7XN7 - chains A and T of the 25 polymer chains in the assembly; structure by electron microscopy, 3.10 A resolution.

# Chain A
Protein: DNA-directed RNA polymerase subunit
From: Komagataella phaffii
Notes: EC 2.7.7.6
UniProtKB: C4R4Y0 (C4R4Y0_KOMPG); residues 1-1743 here = UniProt positions 1-1743
Amino-acid sequence (1743 residues; numbered 1 to 1743; the number before each row is that of its first residue):
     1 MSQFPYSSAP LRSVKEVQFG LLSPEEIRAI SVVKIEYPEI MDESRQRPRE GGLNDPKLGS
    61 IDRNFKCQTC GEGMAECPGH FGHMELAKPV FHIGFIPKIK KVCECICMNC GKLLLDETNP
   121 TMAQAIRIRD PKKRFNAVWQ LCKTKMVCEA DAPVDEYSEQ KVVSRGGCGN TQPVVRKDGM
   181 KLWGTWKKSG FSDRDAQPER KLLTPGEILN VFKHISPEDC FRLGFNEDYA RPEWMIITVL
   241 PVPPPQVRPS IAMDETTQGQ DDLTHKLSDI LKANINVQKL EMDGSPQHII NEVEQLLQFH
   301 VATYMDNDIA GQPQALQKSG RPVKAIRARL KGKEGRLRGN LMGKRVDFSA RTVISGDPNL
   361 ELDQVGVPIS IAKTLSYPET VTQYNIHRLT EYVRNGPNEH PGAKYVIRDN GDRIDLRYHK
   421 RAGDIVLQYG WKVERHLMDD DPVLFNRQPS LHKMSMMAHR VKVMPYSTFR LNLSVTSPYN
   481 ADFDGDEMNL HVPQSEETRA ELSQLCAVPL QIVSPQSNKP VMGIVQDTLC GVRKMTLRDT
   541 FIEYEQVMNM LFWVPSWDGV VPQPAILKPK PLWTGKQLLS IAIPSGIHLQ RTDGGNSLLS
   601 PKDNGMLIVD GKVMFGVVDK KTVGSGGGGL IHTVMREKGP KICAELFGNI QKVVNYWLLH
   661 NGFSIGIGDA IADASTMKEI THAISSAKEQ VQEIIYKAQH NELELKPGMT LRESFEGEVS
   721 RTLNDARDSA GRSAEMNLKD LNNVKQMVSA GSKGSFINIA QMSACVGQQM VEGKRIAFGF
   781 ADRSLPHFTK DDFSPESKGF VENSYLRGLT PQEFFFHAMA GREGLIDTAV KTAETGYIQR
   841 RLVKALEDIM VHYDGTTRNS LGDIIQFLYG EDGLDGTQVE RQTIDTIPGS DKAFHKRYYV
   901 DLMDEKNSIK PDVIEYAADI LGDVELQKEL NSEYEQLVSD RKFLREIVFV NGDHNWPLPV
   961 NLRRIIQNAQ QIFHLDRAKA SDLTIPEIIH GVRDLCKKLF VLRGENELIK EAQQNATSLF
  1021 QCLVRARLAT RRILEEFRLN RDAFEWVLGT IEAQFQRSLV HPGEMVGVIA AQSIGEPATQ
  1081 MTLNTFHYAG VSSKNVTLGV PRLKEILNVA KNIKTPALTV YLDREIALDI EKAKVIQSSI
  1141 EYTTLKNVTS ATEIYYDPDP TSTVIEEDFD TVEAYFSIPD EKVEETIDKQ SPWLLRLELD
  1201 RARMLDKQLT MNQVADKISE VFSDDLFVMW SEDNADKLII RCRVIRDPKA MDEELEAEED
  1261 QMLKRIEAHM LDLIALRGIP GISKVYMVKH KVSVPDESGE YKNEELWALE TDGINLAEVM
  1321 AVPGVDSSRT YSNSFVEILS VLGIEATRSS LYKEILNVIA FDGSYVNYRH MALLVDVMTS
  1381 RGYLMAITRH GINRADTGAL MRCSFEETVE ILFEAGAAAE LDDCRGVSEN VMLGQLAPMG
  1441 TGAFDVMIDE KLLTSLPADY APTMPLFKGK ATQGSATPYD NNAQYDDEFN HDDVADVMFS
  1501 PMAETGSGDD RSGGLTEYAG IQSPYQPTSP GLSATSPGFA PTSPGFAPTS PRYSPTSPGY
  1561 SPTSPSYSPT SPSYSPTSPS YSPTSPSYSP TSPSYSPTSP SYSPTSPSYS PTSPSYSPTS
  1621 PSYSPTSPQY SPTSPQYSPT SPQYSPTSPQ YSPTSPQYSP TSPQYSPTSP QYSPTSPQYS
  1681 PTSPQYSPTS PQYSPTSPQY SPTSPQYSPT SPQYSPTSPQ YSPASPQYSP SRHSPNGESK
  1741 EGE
Not modelled in the structure: 1, 154-162, 190-193, 1082-1094, 1178-1189, 1246-1257, 1456-1743

# Chain T
Molecule: 198-nt DNA strand
Sequence (198 nucleotides; row label = number of the first residue in the row; numbers below 1 keep their minus sign (DA-72 is residue -72)):
   -72 ATCAGAATCC CGGTGCCGAG GCCGCTCAAT TGGTCGTAGA CAGCTCTAGC ACCGCTTAAA
   -12 CGCACGTACG CGCTGTCCCC CGCGTTTTAA CCGCCAAGGG GATTACACCC AAGACACCAG
    48 GCACGAGACA GAAAAAAACA ACGAAAACGG CCACCACCCA AACACACCAA ACACAAGAGC
   108 TAATTGACTG ACGTAAGC
Not modelled in the structure: -72 to 8, 62-125

# Chain A / chain T interface
Residue-residue contacts (19):
  Met253(A) - DC42(T)  base contact
  Met253(A) - DA43(T)  phosphate contact
  Ala310(A) - DG28(T)  phosphate contact
  Lys318(A) - DA43(T)  hydrogen bond to the base
  Lys333(A) - DA32(T)  salt bridge to the phosphate
  Lys333(A) - DC33(T)  salt bridge to the phosphate
  Arg338(A) - DC33(T)  salt bridge to the phosphate
  Arg345(A) - DC35(T)  salt bridge to the phosphate
  Arg351(A) - DC35(T)  sugar contact
  Gln448(A) - DA34(T)  sugar contact
  Thr832(A) - DA32(T)  base contact
  Ala833(A) - DA32(T)  sugar contact
  Gly836(A) - DA32(T)  sugar contact
  Tyr837(A) - DT31(T)  sugar contact
  Arg1389(A) - DA29(T)  sugar contact
  Arg1389(A) - DT30(T)  sugar contact
  Glu1406(A) - DT30(T)  sugar contact
  Glu1407(A) - DA29(T)  sugar contact
  Glu1407(A) - DT30(T)  hydrogen bond to the phosphate
Other interface residues (no listed pair), chain A (18 interface residues in all): Arg327, Pro449, Arg840

# Overview
Chain A and chain T form an interface of 18 and 10 residues respectively; the contacts include 2 hydrogen
bonds and 4 salt bridges. Among the polar pairs are Lys318(A)-DA43(T), Glu1407(A)-DT30(T) and
Lys333(A)-DA32(T).
Here chain A is DNA-directed RNA polymerase subunit (Komagataella phaffii) and chain T is a 198-nt DNA strand.
Entry 7XN7 (RNA polymerase II elongation complex containing Spt4/5, Elf1, Spt6, Spn1 and Paf1C) was determined
by electron microscopy (same publication as 7XSE, 7XSX, 7XSZ, 7XT7, 7XTD and 7XTI).
